4F4V - chains A and B of the 4 polymer chains in the assembly; structure by X-ray diffraction, 1.64 A resolution.

# Chain A
Molecule: Insulin A chain
From: Homo sapiens
UniProt: P01308 (INS_HUMAN); residues 1-21 here correspond to UniProt positions 90-110 (UniProt number = residue number + 89)
Amino-acid sequence (21 residues; numbered 1 to 21; the number before each row is that of its first residue):
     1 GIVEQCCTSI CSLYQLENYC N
Disulfides: C6-C11

# Chain B
Molecule: Insulin B chain
From: Homo sapiens
UniProt: P01308 (INS_HUMAN); residues 1-30 here correspond to UniProt positions 25-54 (UniProt number = residue number + 24)
Amino-acid sequence (30 residues; row label = number of the first residue in the row):
     1 FVNQHLCGSH LVEALYLVCG ERGFFYTPKT
Bound ions: Zn2+ near H10 (its only coordinating residue here)

# How chain A and chain B interact
Contacting residue pairs - 43 pairs, chain A then chain B:
  G1(A) with T30(B), hydrogen bond (backbone-side chain)
  I2(A) with L11(B), hydrophobic; L15(B), hydrophobic
  V3(A) with P28(B), hydrophobic
  E4(A) with T30(B)
  C6(A) with Q4(B); H5(B); L6(B), hydrogen bond (backbone-backbone)
  C7(A) with H5(B); L6(B), hydrogen bond (backbone-backbone); C7(B), disulfide
  T8(A) with H5(B), hydrogen bond (backbone-side chain)
  S9(A) with H5(B)
  I10(A) with N3(B); Q4(B); H5(B)
  C11(A) with N3(B); Q4(B), hydrogen bond (backbone-backbone)
  S12(A) with V2(B); N3(B), hydrogen bond (backbone-side chain)
  L13(A) with V2(B); V18(B)
  Y14(A) with F1(B)
  L16(A) with L6(B), hydrophobic; L11(B), hydrophobic; A14(B), hydrophobic; L15(B); V18(B)
  E17(A) with V18(B); R22(B), salt bridge
  Y19(A) with L15(B), hydrophobic; F24(B); F25(B), hydrogen bond (backbone-backbone)
  C20(A) with V18(B), hydrophobic; C19(B), disulfide; R22(B); G23(B); F24(B), hydrophobic; F25(B)
  N21(A) with R22(B), hydrogen bond (backbone-side chain); G23(B), hydrogen bond (backbone-backbone); F24(B), hydrogen bond (side chain-backbone); F25(B)
Interface residues without a listed pair, chain A (19 interface residues in all): N18
Interface residues without a listed pair, chain B (20 interface residues in all): Y26, T27
Cross-chain cystine bridges: C7(A)-C7(B), C20(A)-C19(B)

# Overview
19 residues of chain A face 20 of chain B across their interface, with 2 disulfide bonds, 10 hydrogen bonds
and 1 salt bridge. Polar contacts include E17(A)-R22(B), G1(A)-T30(B) and T8(A)-H5(B).
Chain A is Insulin A chain and chain B is Insulin B chain, both from Homo sapiens; the structure, Human
Insulin, was determined by X-ray diffraction together with 4EWW, 4EWX, 4EWZ, 4EX0, 4EX1, 4EXX and 17 further
entries from the same study.
